6HU9 - chains C and D of the 44 polymer chains in the assembly; structure by electron microscopy, 3.35 A resolution.

== Chain C ==
Name: Cytochrome b
Organism: Saccharomyces cerevisiae (strain ATCC 204508 / S288c)
UniProtKB: P00163 (CYB_YEAST); numbering as in UniProt (aligned over 1-385)
Amino-acid sequence (385 residues; each row starts with the number of its first residue):
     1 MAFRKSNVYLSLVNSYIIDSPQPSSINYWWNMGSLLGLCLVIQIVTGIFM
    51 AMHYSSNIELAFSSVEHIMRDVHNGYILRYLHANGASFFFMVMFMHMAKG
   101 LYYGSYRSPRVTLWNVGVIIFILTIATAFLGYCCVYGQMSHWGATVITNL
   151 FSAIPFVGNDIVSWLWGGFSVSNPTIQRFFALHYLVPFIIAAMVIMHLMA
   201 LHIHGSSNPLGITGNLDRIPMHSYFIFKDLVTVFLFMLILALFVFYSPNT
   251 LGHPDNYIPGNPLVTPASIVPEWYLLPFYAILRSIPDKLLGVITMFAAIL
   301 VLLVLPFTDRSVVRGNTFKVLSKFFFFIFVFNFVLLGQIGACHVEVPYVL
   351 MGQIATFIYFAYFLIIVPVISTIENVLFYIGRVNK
Swiss-Prot annotation at these positions:
  - binding site (a ubiquinone): Tyr16, His202
  - binding site (heme b): His82, His96, His183, His197
  - natural variant: Ile122 (I122T: In strain: ATCC 44821 / 777-3A), Ile269 (I269ID: In strain: D273-10B/A21)
  - mutagenesis: Gly131 (G131S: In W7: Causes respiratory deficiency)
Metal / ion sites: heme Fe site 1: His82, His183; heme Fe site 2: His96, His197
Ligand contacts:
  - heme (HEM), molecule 1: Trp29, Trp30, Gly33, Ser34, Leu36, Gly37, Leu40, Phe89, Met93, His96, Met97, Lys99, Ser105, Leu113, Trp114, Gly117, Val118, Ile120, Phe121, Ile190, Val194, His197, Leu198, Leu201, Ser206, Ser207
  - heme (HEM), molecule 2: Leu40, Gln43, Ile44, Gly47, Ile48, Met50, Ala51, Tyr54, Val65, Ile68, Arg79, His82, Ala83, Ala86, Phe89, Thr127, Ala128, Gly131, Tyr132, Cys134, Val135, Phe180, His183, Tyr184, Pro187, Ile190, Tyr274
  - 1,2-diacyl-sn-glycero-3-phoshocholine (PCF): Asn27, Trp29, Phe94, Met95, Met97, Ala98, Tyr102, Tyr103, Pro209, Thr317, Phe326, Phe327, Phe329, Val330, Phe333, Tyr359
  - UQ6 (5-(3,7,11,15,19,23-hexamethyl-tetracosa-2,6,10,14,18,22-hexaenyl)-2,3-dimethoxy-6-methyl-benzene-1,4-diol): Leu12, Tyr16, Ile17, Gly37, Leu40, Val41, Ile44, Val45, Ile48, Ile189, Ala191, Val194, Ile195, Leu198, Met199

== Chain D ==
Name: Cytochrome c1, heme protein, mitochondrial
Organism: Saccharomyces cerevisiae (strain ATCC 204508 / S288c)
UniProtKB: P07143 (CY1_YEAST); numbering as in UniProt (aligned over 62-309)
Amino-acid sequence (248 residues; each row starts with the number of its first residue):
    62 MTAAEHGLHAPAYAWSHNGPFETFDHASIRRGYQVYREVCAACHSLDRVA
   112 WRTLVGVSHTNEEVRNMAEEFEYDDEPDEQGNPKKRPGKLSDYIPGPYPN
   162 EQAARAANQGALPPDLSLIVKARHGGCDYIFSLLTGYPDEPPAGVALPPG
   212 SNYNPYFPGGSIAMARVLFDDMVEYEDGTPATTSQMAKDVTTFLNWCAEP
   262 EHDERKRLGLKTVIILSSLYLLSIWVKKFKWAGIKTRKFVFNPPKPRK
Unresolved in the structure: 309
Swiss-Prot annotation at these positions:
  - binding site (heme c): Cys101, Cys104, His105, Met225
  - mutagenesis: Arg166 (R166G: Abolishes catalytic activity), Lys272 (K272A: Loss of RIP1 from the bc1 complex), Lys288 (K288L: Loss of CYT1 and COB from the bc1 complex; when associated with L-289 and L-296), Lys289 (K289L: Loss of CYT1 and COB from the bc1 complex; when associated with L-288 and L-296), Lys296 (K296L: Loss of CYT1 and COB from the bc1 complex; when associated with L-288 and L-289)
Covalent attachments: heme c (HEC) linked to Cys101, Cys104
Metal / ion sites: heme c Fe: His105, Met225
Ligand contacts: heme c (HEC): Val96, Val100, His105, Asn169, Ala172, Leu173, Pro174, Pro175, Leu177, Ile180, Arg184, Tyr190, Ile191, Leu194, Leu195, Phe218, Pro219, Ile223, Ala224, Met225, Val228, Val251, Leu255

== Chain C / chain D interface ==
Residue-residue contacts (62; chain C residue first):
  Ser24(C) with Arg298(D)
  Tyr28(C) with Lys288(D)
  Phe62(C) with Arg109(D); Leu179(D), hydrophobic
  Ser63(C) with Arg109(D)
  Glu66(C) with Leu179(D)
  Met69(C) with Glu262(D)
  Arg70(C) with Arg109(D); Ser178(D); Leu179(D); Cys258(D), hydrogen bond (side chain-backbone); Ala259(D); Pro261(D)
  Asp71(C) with Arg113(D), salt bridge
  Tyr76(C) with Glu262(D); Glu265(D); Arg266(D); Leu269(D)
  Tyr80(C) with Lys182(D), hydrogen bond
  Asp217(C) with Arg298(D), salt bridge
  Ile219(C) with Ile295(D), hydrophobic
  Ser223(C) with Lys291(D)
  Tyr224(C) with Lys291(D); Trp292(D), hydrogen bond (backbone-side chain); Ile295(D), hydrophobic
  Phe225(C) with Trp292(D), hydrophobic
  Phe227(C) with Val287(D), hydrophobic; Lys291(D)
  Lys228(C) with Lys288(D)
  Val231(C) with Tyr281(D); Ser284(D); Ile285(D), hydrophobic; Lys288(D)
  Phe234(C) with Leu280(D); Ser284(D)
  Leu235(C) with Tyr281(D), hydrophobic
  Met237(C) with Leu277(D)
  Leu238(C) with Val274(D); Leu277(D), hydrophobic; Ser278(D)
  Ala241(C) with Thr273(D); Leu277(D), hydrophobic
  Leu242(C) with Val274(D), hydrophobic
  Phe245(C) with Arg266(D), hydrogen bond (backbone-side chain); Leu269(D), hydrophobic; Gly270(D); Thr273(D)
  Tyr246(C) with Pro81(D); Arg266(D); Lys267(D); Gly270(D); Leu271(D), hydrogen bond (side chain-backbone); Val274(D), hydrophobic
  Pro248(C) with Arg266(D)
  Asn249(C) with Lys182(D)
  Pro254(C) with Lys182(D); Ala183(D)
  Tyr257(C) with Leu179(D); Lys182(D)
  Pro259(C) with Arg109(D)
  His343(C) with His67(D)
  Glu345(C) with Met62(D), hydrogen bond (side chain-backbone)
Other interface residues (no listed pair), chain C (38 interface residues in all): Ile77, Leu230, Val244, Asp255, Ile258
Other interface residues (no listed pair), chain D (37 interface residues in all): Tyr154, Arg184, His185, Phe300

== Summary ==
38 residues of chain C and 37 residues of chain D are in contact; the contacts include 6 hydrogen bonds and 2
salt bridges. Polar pairs include Asp71(C)-Arg113(D), Asp217(C)-Arg298(D) and Arg70(C)-Cys258(D). Bound to
chain C: heme, compound UQ6 and 1,2-diacyl-sn-glycero-3-phoshocholine.
Chain C is Cytochrome b and chain D is Cytochrome c1, heme protein, mitochondrial, both from Saccharomyces
cerevisiae (strain ATCC 204508 / S288c); the structure, III2-IV2 mitochondrial respiratory supercomplex from
S. cerevisiae, was determined by electron microscopy.
